PDB entry 3BRG | X-ray diffraction, 2.20 A resolution | chains A and C of the 3 polymer chains in the assembly

Chain A:
Molecule: 15-nt DNA strand
Sequence (15 nucleotides; row label = number of the first residue in the row):
     1 AATCTTTCCC ACAGT

Chain C:
Molecule: Recombining binding protein suppressor of hairless
Organism: Mus musculus
Notes: fragment: core domain
Reference sequence: P31266 (SUH_MOUSE); numbering as in UniProt (aligned over 53-474)
Amino-acid sequence (427 residues; row label = number of the first residue in the row):
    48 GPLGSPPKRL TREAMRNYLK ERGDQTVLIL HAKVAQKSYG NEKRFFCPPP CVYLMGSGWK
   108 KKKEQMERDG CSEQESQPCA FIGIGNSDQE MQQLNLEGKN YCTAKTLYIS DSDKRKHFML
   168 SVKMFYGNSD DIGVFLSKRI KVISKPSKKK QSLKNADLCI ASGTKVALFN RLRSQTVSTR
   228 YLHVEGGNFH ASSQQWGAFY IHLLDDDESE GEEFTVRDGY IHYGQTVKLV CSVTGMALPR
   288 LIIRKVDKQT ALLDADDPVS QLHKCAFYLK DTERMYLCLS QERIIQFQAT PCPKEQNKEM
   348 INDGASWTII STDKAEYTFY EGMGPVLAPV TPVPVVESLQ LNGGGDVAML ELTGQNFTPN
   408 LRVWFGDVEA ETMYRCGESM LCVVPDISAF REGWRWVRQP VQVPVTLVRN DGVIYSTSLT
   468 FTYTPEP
Unresolved in the structure: 48-52, 198-199, 256-261
Differences from the reference sequence: expression tag (48-52)
Reported in the primary citation:
  - conformationally variable residues (loop rearrangement, order/disorder transition): Ile131 to Gln139, Ser256 to Phe261

How chain A and chain C interact:
Residue-residue contacts (15):
  DT6(A) - Tyr86(C)  sugar contact
  DT6(A) - Ser191(C)  hydrogen bond to the phosphate
  DT6(A) - Lys192(C)  base contact
  DT7(A) - Lys84(C)  salt bridge to the phosphate
  DT7(A) - Tyr86(C)  hydrogen bond to the phosphate
  DT7(A) - Ser191(C)  base contact
  DT7(A) - Lys192(C)  base contact
  DC8(A) - Tyr86(C)  phosphate contact
  DC9(A) - Glu89(C)  base contact
  DA11(A) - Arg220(C)  base contact
  DC12(A) - Arg220(C)  base contact
  DA13(A) - Ser221(C)  hydrogen bond to the base
  DG14(A) - Ser221(C)  hydrogen bond to the sugar
  DG14(A) - Gln222(C)  sugar contact
  DG14(A) - Thr223(C)  sugar contact
Also at the interface, not in a pair above, chain A (10 interface residues in all): DC10, DT15
Also at the interface, not in a pair above, chain C (11 interface residues in all): Arg91, Asp158

Summary:
10 residues of chain A and 11 residues of chain C are in contact, with 4 hydrogen bonds and 1 salt bridge.
Polar contacts include DA13(A)-Ser221(C), DG14(A)-Ser221(C) and DT6(A)-Ser191(C). From the paper:
conformational variability at Ile131(C) and Ser256(C).
Here chain A is a 15-nt DNA strand and chain C is Recombining binding protein suppressor of hairless (Mus
musculus). Entry 3BRG (CSL (RBP-Jk) bound to DNA) was determined by X-ray diffraction.
